Entry 5IUE (X-ray diffraction, 2.62 A resolution); this record covers chains A and K of the 3 polymer chains in the assembly.

# Chain A
Name: cDNA FLJ39643 fis, clone SMINT2004023, highly similar to HLA class I histocompatibility antigen, alphachain F
From: Homo sapiens
UniProtKB: B3KUD8 (B3KUD8_HUMAN); residues 1-284 here correspond to UniProt positions 22-305 (UniProt number = residue number + 21)
Sequence (284 residues; row label = number of the first residue in the row):
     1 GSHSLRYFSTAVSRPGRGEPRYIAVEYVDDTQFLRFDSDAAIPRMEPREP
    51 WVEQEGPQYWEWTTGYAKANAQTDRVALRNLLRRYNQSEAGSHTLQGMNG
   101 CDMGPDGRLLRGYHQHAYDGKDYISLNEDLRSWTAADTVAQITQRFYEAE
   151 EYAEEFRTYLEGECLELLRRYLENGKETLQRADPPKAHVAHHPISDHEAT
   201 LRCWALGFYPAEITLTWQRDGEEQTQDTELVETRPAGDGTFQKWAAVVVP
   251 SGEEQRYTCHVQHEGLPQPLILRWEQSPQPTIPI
Unresolved in the structure: 1, 277-284
Disulfides: C101-C164, C203-C259

# Chain K
Name: Peptide LEU-ILE-LEU-ARG-TRP-GLU-GLN-ASP
From: Trichoplusia ni
Sequence (8 residues; numbered 1 to 8; the number before each row is that of its first residue):
     1 LILRWEQD
Unresolved in the structure: 1

# Interface between chain A and chain K
Pairs across the interface - 28 pairs, chain A then chain K:
  Y7(A) - W5(K)  hydrophobic
  S9(A) - W5(K)
  W62(A) - I2(K)
  G65(A) - I2(K)
  Y66(A) - I2(K)
  Y66(A) - L3(K)
  Y66(A) - R4(K)
  N70(A) - R4(K)
  N70(A) - W5(K)  hydrogen bond (side chain-backbone)
  T73(A) - Q7(K)
  D74(A) - W5(K)
  A77(A) - Q7(K)
  R84(A) - D8(K)  salt bridge
  G97(A) - W5(K)
  M98(A) - W5(K)
  N99(A) - W5(K)
  H114(A) - W5(K)
  H116(A) - W5(K)
  H116(A) - Q7(K)  hydrogen bond
  Y123(A) - Q7(K)
  T143(A) - Q7(K)
  T143(A) - D8(K)  hydrogen bond (side chain-backbone)
  F146(A) - D8(K)
  Y147(A) - E6(K)  hydrogen bond (side chain-backbone)
  Y147(A) - Q7(K)  hydrogen bond
  Y152(A) - W5(K)
  Y152(A) - E6(K)
  Y159(A) - R4(K)  hydrogen bond
Also at the interface, not in a pair above, chain A (26 interface residues in all): Y22, L95, Q115, I142, E150

# In short
Chain A and chain K form an interface of 26 and 7 residues respectively; the contacts include 6 hydrogen bonds
and 1 salt bridge. Among the polar pairs are R84(A)-D8(K), N70(A)-W5(K) and H116(A)-Q7(K).
Chain A is cDNA FLJ39643 fis, clone SMINT2004023, highly similar to HLA class I histocompatibility antigen,
alphachain F (Homo sapiens) and chain K is Peptide LEU-ILE-LEU-ARG-TRP-GLU-GLN-ASP (Trichoplusia ni); the
structure, Human leukocyte antigen F (HLA-F) presents peptides and regulates immunity through interactions
with NK-cell receptors, was determined by X-ray diffraction together with 5KNM from the same study.
